PDB entry 7SCT | X-ray diffraction, 1.84 A resolution | chains A and B

Chain A:
Molecule: Evasin P1243
From: Amblyomma americanum
UniProt: A0A0C9S461 (E1243_AMBAM); residues 2-101 here correspond to UniProt positions 24-123 (UniProt number = residue number + 22)
Chain sequence (101 residues; each row starts with the number of its first residue):
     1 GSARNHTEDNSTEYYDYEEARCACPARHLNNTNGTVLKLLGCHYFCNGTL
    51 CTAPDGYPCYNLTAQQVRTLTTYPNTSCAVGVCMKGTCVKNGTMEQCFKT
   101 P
Unresolved in the structure: 1-14, 101
Sequence notes: expression tag (1)
Cystine bridges: Cys22-Cys51, Cys24-Cys46, Cys42-Cys83, Cys59-Cys88, Cys78-Cys97
From the paper describing this entry:
  - mutagenesis - L39P, Y44A: increased binding to aromatic CC + 1 residues
  - mutagenesis - L39P, Y44A: decreased binding to aliphatic CC + 1 residues
  - specificity-determining residues: Leu39, Tyr44
  - mutagenesis - C22S/C51S: decreased binding to most chemokines

Chain B:
Molecule: C-C motif chemokine 16
From: Homo sapiens
UniProt: O15467 (CCL16_HUMAN); residues 3-100 here correspond to UniProt positions 23-120 (UniProt number = residue number + 20)
Chain sequence (100 residues; row label = number of the first residue in the row):
     1 GPSQPKVPEWVNTPSTCCLKYYEKVLPRRLVVGYRKALNCHLPAIIFVTK
    51 RNREVCTNPNDDWVQEYIKDPNLPLLPTRNLSTVKIITAKNGQPQLLNSQ
Unresolved in the structure: 1-13, 80-100
Sequence notes: expression tag (1-2)
Cystine bridges: Cys17-Cys40, Cys18-Cys56
From the paper describing this entry:
  - mutagenesis - L19A: decreased binding to Evasin P1243 (chain A)

Interface between chain A and chain B:
Contacting residue pairs - 46 pairs, chain A then chain B:
  Tyr15(A) - Tyr22(B)
  Tyr15(A) - Leu26(B)  hydrophobic
  Tyr15(A) - Pro27(B)
  Tyr15(A) - Leu30(B)  hydrophobic
  Tyr15(A) - Val55(B)
  Asp16(A) - Tyr22(B)  hydrogen bond (backbone-side chain)
  Asp16(A) - Lys24(B)
  Tyr17(A) - Arg51(B)  hydrogen bond
  Glu18(A) - Lys20(B)
  Glu19(A) - Lys20(B)  hydrogen bond (backbone-side chain)
  Glu19(A) - Tyr22(B)
  Glu19(A) - Glu23(B)  hydrogen bond (side chain-backbone)
  Glu19(A) - Lys24(B)
  Ala20(A) - Tyr22(B)
  Cys22(A) - Lys20(B)
  Ala23(A) - Lys20(B)
  Ala23(A) - Tyr22(B)
  Ala23(A) - Glu54(B)
  Ala23(A) - Val55(B)
  Ala23(A) - Cys56(B)  hydrogen bond (backbone-backbone)
  Cys24(A) - Glu54(B)
  Cys24(A) - Cys56(B)
  Pro25(A) - Cys17(B)
  Pro25(A) - Ile46(B)  hydrophobic
  Pro25(A) - Glu54(B)
  Pro25(A) - Cys56(B)
  Ala26(A) - Ser15(B)
  Ala26(A) - Thr16(B)
  Ala26(A) - Cys17(B)  hydrogen bond (backbone-backbone)
  Ala26(A) - Leu19(B)  hydrophobic
  Arg27(A) - Ser15(B)
  His28(A) - Ser15(B)  hydrogen bond (backbone-backbone)
  His28(A) - Cys17(B)
  Val36(A) - His41(B)
  Leu37(A) - Pro14(B)
  Leu37(A) - Cys17(B)  hydrophobic
  Leu39(A) - Leu19(B)  hydrophobic
  Tyr44(A) - Leu19(B)
  Asn47(A) - Arg53(B)  hydrogen bond
  Ala53(A) - Leu19(B)  hydrophobic
  Pro54(A) - Leu19(B)
  Tyr57(A) - Cys18(B)
  Tyr57(A) - Leu19(B)
  Tyr57(A) - His41(B)
  Pro58(A) - His41(B)
  Thr100(A) - Ser15(B)
Other interface residues (no listed pair), chain A (25 interface residues in all): Arg21, Gly56
Other interface residues (no listed pair), chain B (23 interface residues in all): Tyr21, Asn39, Cys40
The authors on this interface:
  - residue pairs: Leu39(A)-Leu19(B) (hydrophobic contact), Tyr44(A)-Leu19(B) (hydrophobic contact), Tyr57(A)-Leu19(B) (hydrophobic contact)

In short:
Chain A and chain B form an interface of 25 and 23 residues respectively; the contacts include 8 hydrogen
bonds. Polar pairs include Asp16(A)-Tyr22(B), Tyr17(A)-Arg51(B) and Glu19(A)-Lys20(B). The paper describes
hydrophobic contacts between Leu39(A) and Leu19(B), Tyr44(A) and Leu19(B) and Tyr57(A) and Leu19(B). The paper
reports that L39P and Y44A of chain A increase binding to aromatic CC + 1 residues; specificity determinants
Leu39(A) and Tyr44(A); 4 substitutions were tested in all.
Chain A is Evasin P1243 (Amblyomma americanum) and chain B is C-C motif chemokine 16 (Homo sapiens); the
structure, Crystal Structure of the Tick Evasin EVA-AAM1001 Complexed to Human Chemokine CCL16, was determined
by X-ray diffraction (same publication as 7SCV and 8FJ2).
